PDB entry 4K4W | X-ray diffraction, 2.69 A resolution | chains A and B of the 3 polymer chains in the assembly

== Chain A ==
Name: RNA-directed RNA polymerase 3D-POL
Organism: Human poliovirus 1
Notes: EC 2.7.7.48
Reference sequence: P03300 (POLG_POL1M); residues 1-461 here correspond to UniProt positions 1749-2209 (UniProt number = residue number + 1748)
Amino-acid sequence (471 residues; each row starts with the number of its first residue):
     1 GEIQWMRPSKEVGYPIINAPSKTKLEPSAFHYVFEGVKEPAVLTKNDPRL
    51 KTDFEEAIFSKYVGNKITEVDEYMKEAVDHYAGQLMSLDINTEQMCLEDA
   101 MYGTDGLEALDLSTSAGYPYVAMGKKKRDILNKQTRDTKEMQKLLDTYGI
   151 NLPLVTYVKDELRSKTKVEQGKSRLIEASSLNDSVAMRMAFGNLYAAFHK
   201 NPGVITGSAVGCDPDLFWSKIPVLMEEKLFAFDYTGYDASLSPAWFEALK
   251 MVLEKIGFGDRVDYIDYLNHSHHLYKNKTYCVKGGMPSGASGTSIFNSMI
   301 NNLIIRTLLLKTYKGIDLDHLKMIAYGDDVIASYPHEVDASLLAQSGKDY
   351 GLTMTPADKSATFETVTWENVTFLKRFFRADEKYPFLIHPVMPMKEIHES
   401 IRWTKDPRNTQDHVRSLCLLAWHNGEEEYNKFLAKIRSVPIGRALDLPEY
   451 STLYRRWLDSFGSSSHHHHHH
Disordered / not traced: 463-471
Differences from the reference sequence: engineered mutation Ala-290 (Cys2038 in P03300), Asp-446 (Leu2194 in P03300); expression tag (462-471)
Reported in the primary citation:
  - catalytic residues: Asp-233 (citing earlier work)

== Chain B ==
Molecule: 35-nt RNA strand
Sequence (35 nucleotides; each row starts with the number of its first residue):
   583 GGGAGAUGAAAGUCUCCAGGUCUCUCUCGUCGAAA
Disordered / not traced: 586-597, 616-617

== How chain A and chain B interact ==
Contacting residue pairs - 46 pairs, chain A then chain B:
  Asn-18(A) / C598(B)  hydrogen bond to the sugar
  Pro-20(A) / C598(B)  base contact
  Pro-20(A) / C599(B)  base contact
  Lys-22(A) / G584(B)  base contact
  Lys-22(A) / G585(B)  hydrogen bond to the sugar
  Lys-24(A) / G583(B)  hydrogen bond to the base
  Lys-24(A) / G584(B)  base contact
  Lys-24(A) / C599(B)  base contact
  Glu-26(A) / G583(B)  hydrogen bond to the base
  Glu-26(A) / G584(B)  sugar contact
  Glu-108(A) / U603(B)  phosphate contact
  Leu-110(A) / G602(B)  phosphate contact
  Thr-114(A) / A600(B)  phosphate contact
  Thr-114(A) / G601(B)  hydrogen bond to the phosphate
  Ser-115(A) / C599(B)  hydrogen bond to the phosphate
  Ser-115(A) / A600(B)  hydrogen bond to the phosphate
  Lys-127(A) / G601(B)  salt bridge to the phosphate
  Tyr-157(A) / C599(B)  sugar contact
  Lys-159(A) / A600(B)  base contact
  Ile-176(A) / A600(B)  base contact
  Glu-177(A) / A600(B)  sugar contact
  Ala-178(A) / A600(B)  sugar contact
  Ser-179(A) / A600(B)  hydrogen bond to the sugar
  Arg-188(A) / G602(B)  salt bridge to the phosphate
  His-199(A) / U603(B)  salt bridge to the phosphate
  Val-210(A) / U603(B)  sugar contact
  Gly-211(A) / U603(B)  hydrogen bond to the sugar
  Gly-211(A) / C604(B)  sugar contact
  Cys-212(A) / U603(B)  sugar contact
  Cys-212(A) / C604(B)  sugar contact
  Asp-213(A) / C604(B)  hydrogen bond to the sugar
  Asp-213(A) / U605(B)  sugar contact
  Gly-289(A) / A600(B)  hydrogen bond to the sugar
  Gly-289(A) / G601(B)  sugar contact
  Ala-290(A) / G601(B)  hydrogen bond to the sugar
  Ser-291(A) / G601(B)  sugar contact
  Gly-292(A) / G601(B)  sugar contact
  Thr-293(A) / G601(B)  base contact
  Ser-294(A) / G601(B)  base contact
  Tyr-326(A) / G602(B)  hydrogen bond to the base
  Tyr-326(A) / U603(B)  hydrogen bond to the sugar
  Lys-405(A) / G583(B)  hydrogen bond to the base
  Asp-406(A) / G583(B)  sugar contact
  Arg-408(A) / G583(B)  salt bridge to the phosphate
  Leu-419(A) / U605(B)  sugar contact
  Leu-419(A) / C606(B)  sugar contact
Interface residues without a listed pair, chain A (43 interface residues in all): Thr-23, Asp-111, Ser-113, Val-121, Val-158, Ser-184, Pro-214, Ser-288, Asp-412, Arg-415
Interface residues without a listed pair, chain B (13 interface residues in all): U607

== Summary ==
43 residues of chain A and 13 residues of chain B are in contact, with 15 hydrogen bonds and 4 salt bridges.
Polar pairs include Lys-24(A)/G583(B), Glu-26(A)/G583(B) and Tyr-326(A)/G602(B). The paper reports the
catalytic residue Asp-233(A).
Here chain A is RNA-directed RNA polymerase 3D-POL (Human poliovirus 1) and chain B is a 35-nt RNA strand.
Entry 4K4W (Poliovirus polymerase elongation complex (r5+2_form)) was determined by X-ray diffraction (same
publication as 4K4S, 4K4T, 4K4U, 4K4V, 4K4X, 4K4Y, 4K4Z and 4K50).
